PDB entry 6X2O | X-ray diffraction, 2.55 A resolution | chains A and B of the 3 polymer chains in the assembly

# Chain A
Molecule: GTP-binding nuclear protein Ran
Source organism: Homo sapiens
Reference sequence: P62826 (RAN_HUMAN); residue numbers follow UniProt; this construct covers 1-216
Sequence (216 residues; numbered 1 to 216; the number before each row is that of its first residue):
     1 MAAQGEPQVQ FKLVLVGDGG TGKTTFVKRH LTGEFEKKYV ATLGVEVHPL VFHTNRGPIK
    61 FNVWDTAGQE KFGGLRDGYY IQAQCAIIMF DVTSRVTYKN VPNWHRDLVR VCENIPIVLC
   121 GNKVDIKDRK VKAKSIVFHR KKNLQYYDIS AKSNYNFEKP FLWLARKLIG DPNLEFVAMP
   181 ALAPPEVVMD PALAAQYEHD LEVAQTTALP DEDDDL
Not modelled in the structure: 1-8
Metal / ion sites: Mg2+: Thr-24, Thr-42 (together with GMP-PNP)
Ligand contacts: GMP-PNP (GNP; phosphoaminophosphonic acid-guanylate ester): Gly-17, Asp-18, Gly-19, Gly-20, Thr-21, Gly-22, Lys-23, Thr-24, Thr-25, Phe-35, Glu-36, Lys-37, Lys-38, Tyr-39, Val-40, Ala-41, Thr-42, Thr-66, Ala-67, Gly-68, Gln-69, Asn-122, Lys-123, Asp-125, Ile-126, Ser-150, Ala-151, Lys-152
Curated features (UniProtKB/Swiss-Prot):
  - region: Lys-37 to Val-45 (Switch-I), Gly-68 to Gln-84 (Switch-II), Asp-211 to Leu-216 (Interaction with RANBP1)
  - binding site (GTP): Asp-18 to Thr-25, Glu-36 to Thr-42, Gly-68, Asn-122 to Asp-125, Ser-150 to Lys-152
  - site: Gln-69 (Essential for GTP hydrolysis)
  - modified residue: Ala-2 (N-acetylalanine), Thr-24 (Phosphothreonine), Lys-37 (N6-acetyllysine), Lys-60 (N6-acetyllysine), Lys-71 (N6-acetyllysine), Lys-99 (N6-acetyllysine), Lys-134 (N6-acetyllysine), Lys-159 (N6-acetyllysine)
  - cross-link (Glycyl lysine isopeptide (Lys-Gly)): Lys-71 (interchain with G-Cter in SUMO2), Lys-152 (interchain with G-Cter in SUMO2)
  - mutagenesis: Gly-19 (G19V: Blocks DNA replication; when associated with L-69), Thr-24 (T24L: Has low binding affinity for GTP and GDP. Almost completely abolishes interaction with BIRC5; T24N: Has low binding affinity for GTP and GDP. Decreases nuclear import of proteins and RNA ...), Thr-25 (T25A: Minor effect on the interaction with the alpha phosphate group of bound GTP), Lys-37 (K37Q: Mimics acetylation; enhances the nuclear export of RELA/p65; K37R: Decreased acetylation), Tyr-39 (Y39A: Abolishes steric hindrance that traps the essential Q-69 in an unreactive position, and causes slow GTP hydrolysis in wild-type ...), Gln-69 (Q69L: Strongly decreased GTPase activity. Probably locked in the GTP-bound form. Loss of interaction with NUTF2. Decreases nuclear location and leads to cytoplasmic location during interphase ...), Glu-70 (E70A: Strongly decreases the relase of bound GDP), Arg-76 (R76E: Probable loss of interaction with NUTF2. Loss of transport to the nucleus), Lys-134 (K134Q: Loss of normal mitotic chromosome segregation and defective mitotic spindle orientation; K134R: Loss of normal mitotic chromosome segregation and formation of sister chromatid bridges), Asp-211 to Leu-216 (No effect on GTPase activity. Abolishes interaction with RANBP1)

# Chain B
Molecule: Ran-specific GTPase-activating protein 1
Source organism: Saccharomyces cerevisiae
Reference sequence: P41920 (YRB1_YEAST); residue numbers follow UniProt; this construct covers 62-201
Sequence (140 residues; numbered 62 to 201; the number before each row is that of its first residue):
    62 DIHFEPVVHL EKVDVKTMEE DEEVLYKVRA KLFRFDADAK EWKERGTGDC KFLKNKKTNK
   122 VRILMRRDKT LKICANHIIA PEYTLKPNVG SDRSWVYACT ADIAEGEAEA FTFAIRFGSK
   182 ENADKFKEEF EKAQEINKKA
Not modelled in the structure: 62-77, 201

# Interface between chain A and chain B
Contacting residue pairs (86; chain A residue first):
  Arg-29(A) with Glu-105(B), salt bridge
  Thr-32(A) with Arg-95(B); Glu-105(B); Arg-106(B); Arg-128(B), hydrogen bond (backbone-side chain)
  Gly-33(A) with Glu-105(B); Arg-106(B); Arg-128(B)
  Glu-34(A) with Arg-95(B), salt bridge; Lys-104(B), salt bridge; Glu-105(B), hydrogen bond (backbone-backbone)
  Leu-50(A) with Lys-133(B)
  Val-51(A) with Lys-133(B), hydrogen bond (backbone-side chain)
  Phe-52(A) with Lys-133(B)
  Phe-157(A) with Lys-130(B); Thr-131(B)
  Glu-158(A) with Lys-130(B)
  Ala-178(A) with Arg-127(B); Leu-132(B), hydrophobic
  Met-179(A) with Arg-127(B), hydrogen bond (backbone-side chain); Leu-132(B); Ile-134(B), hydrogen bond (side chain-backbone)
  Pro-180(A) with Thr-78(B); Met-79(B), hydrophobic; Ile-134(B)
  Ala-181(A) with Thr-78(B), hydrogen bond (backbone-backbone); Met-79(B); Arg-123(B), hydrogen bond (backbone-side chain); Leu-125(B), hydrophobic; Arg-127(B); Ile-134(B), hydrophobic
  Leu-182(A) with Arg-123(B), hydrogen bond (backbone-side chain); Asn-137(B), hydrogen bond (backbone-side chain); Ile-164(B)
  Ala-183(A) with Ile-164(B)
  Pro-184(A) with Arg-123(B); Asn-137(B); His-138(B); Ile-139(B), hydrophobic; Ile-164(B), hydrophobic
  Pro-185(A) with Ile-139(B)
  Glu-186(A) with Lys-121(B)
  Val-188(A) with Glu-143(B)
  Met-189(A) with Glu-143(B); Thr-161(B)
  Leu-201(A) with Ala-159(B), hydrophobic
  Val-203(A) with Phe-96(B), hydrophobic
  Ala-204(A) with Phe-96(B), hydrophobic; Trp-103(B), hydrogen bond (backbone-side chain); Asn-149(B), hydrogen bond (backbone-side chain); Thr-173(B)
  Gln-205(A) with Lys-147(B); Pro-148(B); Asn-149(B); Val-150(B), hydrogen bond (backbone-backbone)
  Thr-206(A) with Val-150(B)
  Thr-207(A) with Phe-96(B); Lys-101(B); Trp-103(B), hydrogen bond (backbone-side chain); Asn-149(B), hydrogen bond (backbone-side chain)
  Ala-208(A) with Trp-103(B); Asn-149(B); Val-150(B)
  Leu-209(A) with Phe-94(B), hydrophobic; Trp-103(B), hydrophobic; Asn-149(B), hydrogen bond (backbone-side chain); Ser-155(B); Ala-175(B), hydrophobic; Arg-177(B)
  Pro-210(A) with Trp-103(B); Arg-177(B), hydrogen bond (backbone-side chain)
  Asp-211(A) with Arg-177(B), hydrogen bond (backbone-side chain)
  Glu-212(A) with Gly-151(B); Ser-152(B), hydrogen bond; Arg-154(B), salt bridge; Arg-177(B), salt bridge
  Asp-214(A) with Arg-154(B), hydrogen bond (backbone-side chain)
  Asp-215(A) with Arg-154(B); Gly-179(B)
  Leu-216(A) with Arg-90(B); Lys-92(B); Thr-108(B); Arg-154(B); Arg-177(B), hydrogen bond (backbone-side chain); Phe-178(B); Gly-179(B)
Other interface residues (no listed pair), chain A (43 interface residues in all): His-30, Leu-31, Phe-35, Phe-176, Val-177, Val-187, Tyr-197, Asp-200, Asp-213
Other interface residues (no listed pair), chain B (51 interface residues in all): Glu-80, Ala-91, Glu-102, Ala-141, Asp-153, Ala-162, Glu-166, Asn-198

# Summary
43 residues of chain A face 51 of chain B across their interface, with 20 hydrogen bonds and 5 salt bridges.
Polar pairs include Arg-29(A)/Glu-105(B), Glu-34(A)/Arg-95(B) and Glu-34(A)/Lys-104(B). Ligands of chain A:
GMP-PNP.
Chain A is GTP-binding nuclear protein Ran (Homo sapiens) and chain B is Ran-specific GTPase-activating
protein 1 (Saccharomyces cerevisiae); the structure, Crystal Structure of unliganded CRM1(E571K)-Ran-RanBP1,
was determined by X-ray diffraction together with 6X2M, 6X2P, 6X2R, 6X2S, 6X2U, 6X2V and 3 further entries
from the same study.
